PDB entry 4QZX | X-ray diffraction, 2.60 A resolution | chains I and Y of the 28 polymer chains in the assembly

[Chain I]
Name: Proteasome subunit beta type-3
Source organism: Saccharomyces cerevisiae
Notes: EC 3.4.25.1
UniProt: P25451 (PSB3_YEAST); residues 0-204 here correspond to UniProt positions 1-205 (UniProt number = residue number + 1)
Chain sequence (205 residues; row label = number of the first residue in the row; numbering starts at 0):
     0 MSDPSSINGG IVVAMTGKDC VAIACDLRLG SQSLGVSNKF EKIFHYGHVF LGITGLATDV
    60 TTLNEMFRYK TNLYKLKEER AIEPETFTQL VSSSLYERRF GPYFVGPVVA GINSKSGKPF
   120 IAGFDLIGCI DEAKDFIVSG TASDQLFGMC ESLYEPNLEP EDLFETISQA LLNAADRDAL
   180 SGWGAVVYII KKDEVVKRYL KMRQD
Disordered / not traced: 0
Ion coordination: Mg2+ site 1: Ala174, Asp177, Ser180; Mg2+ site 2: Asp204 (shared with Ala165(Y), Asp168(Y), Ser171(Y) of chain Y)
Small-molecule neighbours: 04C (1,2,4-trideoxy-4-methyl-2-{[N-(morpholin-4-ylacetyl)-L-alanyl-O-methyl-L-tyrosyl]amino}-1-phenyl-D-xylitol): Arg98, Asp124, Leu125, Ile126, Cys128
Swiss-Prot annotation at these positions:
  - modified residue: Ser30 (Phosphoserine)
  - cross-link: Lys69 (Glycyl lysine isopeptide (Lys-Gly) (interchain with G-Cter in ubiquitin))

[Chain Y]
Name: Proteasome subunit beta type-5
Source organism: Saccharomyces cerevisiae
Notes: EC 3.4.25.1
UniProt: P30656 (PSB5_YEAST); residues 1-212 here correspond to UniProt positions 76-287 (UniProt number = residue number + 75)
Chain sequence (212 residues; numbered 1 to 212; the number before each row is that of its first residue):
     1 TTTLAFRFQG GIIVAVDSRA TAGNWVASQT VKKVIEINPF LLGTMAGGAA DCQFWETWLG
    61 SQFRLHELRE KERISVAAAS KILSNLVYQY KGAGLSMGTM ICGYTRKEGP TIYYVDSDGT
   121 RLKGDIFCVG SGQTFAYGVL DSNYKWDLSV EDALYLGKRS ILAAAHRDAY SGGSVNLYHV
   181 TEDGWIYHGN HDVGELFWKV KEEEGSFNNV IG
Covalent attachments: compound 04C linked to Thr1
Differences from the reference sequence: engineered mutation Phe63 (Cys138 in P30656)
Ion coordination: Mg2+: Ala165, Asp168, Ser171 (shared with Asp204(I) of chain I)
Small-molecule neighbours: 04C (1,2,4-trideoxy-4-methyl-2-{[N-(morpholin-4-ylacetyl)-L-alanyl-O-methyl-L-tyrosyl]amino}-1-phenyl-D-xylitol): Arg19, Ala20, Thr21, Val31, Lys33, Met45, Ala46, Gly47, Gly48, Ala49, Gln53, Ser96, Ser131, Tyr170

[Interface between chain I and chain Y]
Residue-residue contacts (45):
  Arg27(I) - Ala169(Y)
  Ser32(I) - Arg167(Y)
  Ser32(I) - Asp168(Y)
  Ser32(I) - Ala169(Y)  hydrogen bond (backbone-backbone)
  Ser32(I) - Tyr170(Y)
  Leu33(I) - Phe135(Y)  hydrophobic
  Gly34(I) - Arg167(Y)  hydrogen bond (backbone-side chain)
  Val35(I) - Arg167(Y)  hydrogen bond (backbone-side chain)
  Asn37(I) - His166(Y)
  Asn37(I) - Asn209(Y)  hydrogen bond (side chain-backbone)
  Asn37(I) - Val210(Y)
  Lys38(I) - Asn209(Y)  hydrogen bond (side chain-backbone)
  Lys38(I) - Ile211(Y)
  Gln144(I) - Trp25(Y)
  Asp175(I) - Val26(Y)
  Arg176(I) - Trp25(Y)
  Arg176(I) - Val26(Y)  hydrogen bond (side chain-backbone)
  Arg176(I) - Ala27(Y)  hydrogen bond (side chain-backbone)
  Arg176(I) - Ser28(Y)
  Asp177(I) - Asn24(Y)
  Asp177(I) - Val26(Y)
  Ala178(I) - Asn24(Y)  hydrogen bond (backbone-backbone)
  Ala178(I) - Val26(Y)
  Ala178(I) - Ala169(Y)
  Ala178(I) - Tyr170(Y)  hydrophobic
  Leu179(I) - Asn24(Y)
  Trp182(I) - His166(Y)  hydrogen bond (side chain-backbone)
  Trp182(I) - Arg167(Y)
  Tyr198(I) - Ile211(Y)  hydrophobic
  Lys200(I) - Trp198(Y)
  Met201(I) - Trp198(Y)
  Arg202(I) - Gln29(Y)
  Arg202(I) - Gly173(Y)  hydrogen bond (side chain-backbone)
  Arg202(I) - Asp192(Y)  salt bridge
  Arg202(I) - Gly194(Y)
  Gln203(I) - His166(Y)  hydrogen bond (backbone-side chain)
  Gln203(I) - Phe197(Y)
  Gln203(I) - Trp198(Y)
  Gln203(I) - Val210(Y)
  Asp204(I) - Arg19(Y)  salt bridge
  Asp204(I) - Gln29(Y)
  Asp204(I) - Ala165(Y)
  Asp204(I) - Ser171(Y)
  Asp204(I) - Gly172(Y)
  Asp204(I) - Gly173(Y)  hydrogen bond (side chain-backbone)
Other interface residues (no listed pair), chain I (22 interface residues in all): Leu26, Gln31
Other interface residues (no listed pair), chain Y (25 interface residues in all): Val193

[In short]
22 residues of chain I and 25 residues of chain Y are in contact; the contacts include 12 hydrogen bonds and 2
salt bridges. Polar contacts include Arg202(I)-Asp192(Y), Asp204(I)-Arg19(Y) and Gly34(I)-Arg167(Y). Ligands
of chain I: compound 04C. Covalently linked compound 04C: at Thr1(Y).
Here chain I is Proteasome subunit beta type-3 and chain Y is Proteasome subunit beta type-5, both from
Saccharomyces cerevisiae. Entry 4QZX (yCP beta5-C63F mutant in complex with the epoxyketone inhibitor ONX
0914) was determined by X-ray diffraction, deposited together with 4QUX, 4QUY, 4QV0, 4QV1, 4QV3, 4QV4 and 42
further entries.
